4ASO - chains A and T of the 4 polymer chains in the assembly; structure by X-ray diffraction, 7.00 A resolution (low resolution: residue-level contacts below are approximate; hydrogen-bond / salt-bridge calls are withheld).

Chain A:
Molecule: Tubr from bacillus thuringiensis pbtoxis
From: Bacillus thuringiensis
Reference sequence: Q8KNP2 (Q8KNP2_BACTI); numbering as in UniProt (aligned over 1-104)
Sequence (104 residues; numbered 1 to 104; the number before each row is that of its first residue):
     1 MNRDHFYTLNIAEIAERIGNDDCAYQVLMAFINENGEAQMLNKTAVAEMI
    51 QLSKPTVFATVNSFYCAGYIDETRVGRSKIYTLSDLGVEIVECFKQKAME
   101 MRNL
Disordered / not traced: 1-5, 99-104
Modified positions: Mse-1, Mse-99, Mse-101 (selenomethionine); Mse-29, Mse-40, Mse-49 (selenomethionine; parent Met)
Swiss-Prot annotation at these positions:
  - DNA-binding region (HTH): Lys-43 to Ile-50, Lys-54 to Tyr-65
  - mutagenesis: Lys-43 (K43A: No DNA binding), Ser-63 (S63R: No longer dimerizes, decreased DNA-binding; S63W: Dimerizes, decreased DNA binding), Ala-67 (A67R: No longer dimerizes, decreased DNA binding; A67W: Dimerizes, decreased DNA binding), Arg-74 (R74A: No DNA binding), Arg-77 (R77A: No DNA binding), Lys-79 (K79A: Decreased DNA binding)
What the authors report for this chain:
  - binding site for Tubc from bacillus thuringiensis pbtoxis 24 bp: Lys-43
  - binding site for Tubc from bacillus thuringiensis pbtoxis 24 bp: Arg-77

Chain T:
Molecule: Tubc from bacillus thuringiensis pbtoxis 24 bp
Notes: fragment: antisense strand
Sequence (24 nucleotides; each row starts with the number of its first residue):
     1 GTTAAACTGAAAGTTAAACTTAAA

How chain A and chain T interact:
Contacting residue pairs (4):
  Gln-51(A) / DA16(T)
  Leu-52(A) / DA16(T)
  Ser-53(A) / DA16(T)
  Arg-77(A) / DA24(T)
Also at the interface, not in a pair above, chain A (6 interface residues in all): Pro-55, Thr-56
Also at the interface, not in a pair above, chain T (5 interface residues in all): DT15, DA17, DA23

Overview:
6 residues of chain A and 5 residues of chain T are in contact. UniProt lists a DNA-binding region and 6
mutagenesis sites on chain A. From the paper: a binding site for Tubc from bacillus thuringiensis pbtoxis 24
bp at Lys-43(A) and Arg-77(A).
Here chain A is Tubr from bacillus thuringiensis pbtoxis (Bacillus thuringiensis) and chain T is Tubc from
bacillus thuringiensis pbtoxis 24 bp. Entry 4ASO (TubR bound to 24 bp of tubC from Bacillus thuringiensis
serovar israelensis pBtoxis) was determined by X-ray diffraction, deposited together with 4ASN and 4ASS.
